4A32 - chain A; structure by X-ray diffraction, 2.20 A resolution.

Chain A:
Name: Glycylpeptide N-tetradecanoyltransferase
From: Leishmania major
Notes: EC 2.3.1.97
UniProtKB: Q4Q5S8 (Q4Q5S8_LEIMA); residue numbers follow UniProt; this construct covers 5-421
Chain sequence (438 residues; numbered -16 to 421; the number before each row is that of its first residue; numbers below 1 keep their minus sign (Met-16 is residue -16)):
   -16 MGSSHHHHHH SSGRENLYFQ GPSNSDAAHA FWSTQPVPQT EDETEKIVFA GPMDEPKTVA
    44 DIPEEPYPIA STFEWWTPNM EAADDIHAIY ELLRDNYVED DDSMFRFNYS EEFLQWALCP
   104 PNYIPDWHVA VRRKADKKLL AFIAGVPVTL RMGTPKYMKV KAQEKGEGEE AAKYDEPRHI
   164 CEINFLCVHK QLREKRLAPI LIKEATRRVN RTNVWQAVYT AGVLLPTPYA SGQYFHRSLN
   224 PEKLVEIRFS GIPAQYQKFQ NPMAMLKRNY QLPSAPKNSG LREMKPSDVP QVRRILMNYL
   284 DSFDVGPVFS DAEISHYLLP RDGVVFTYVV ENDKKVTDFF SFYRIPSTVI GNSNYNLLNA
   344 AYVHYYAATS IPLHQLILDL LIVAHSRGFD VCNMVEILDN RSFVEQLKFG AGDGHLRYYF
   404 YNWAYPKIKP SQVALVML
Disordered / not traced: -16 to 10
Construct notes: expression tag (-16 to 4)
Small-molecule neighbours:
  - 2CD (3,5-dichloro-3'-[(diethylamino)methyl]-N-(1,3,5-trimethyl-1H-pyrazol-4-yl)biphenyl-4-sulfonamide): Val81, Glu82, Asp83, Phe88, Arg89, Phe90, Tyr92, Asn167, Thr203, Ala204, Gly205, Tyr217, His219, Phe232, Ser330, Leu341, Tyr345, Asn376, Gly397, Leu399, Met420, Leu421
  - tetradecanoyl-coa (MYA): His12, Ala13, Phe14, Trp15, Asn79, Tyr80, Val81, Ile166, Asn167, Phe168, Leu169, Cys170, Val171, Leu175, Arg176, Glu177, Lys178, Arg179, Leu180, Ala181, Pro182, Ile185, Thr189, Val192, Asn193, Val197, Trp198, Gln199, Ala200, Tyr202, Thr203, Ala204, Val206, Leu208, Tyr404

Overview:
Ligands of chain A: compound 2CD and tetradecanoyl-coa.
Chain A is Glycylpeptide N-tetradecanoyltransferase (Leishmania major); the structure, Crystal structure of
leishmania major N-myristoyltransferase (nmt) with bound myristoyl-CoA and a pyrazole sulphonamide ligand, was
determined by X-ray diffraction, deposited together with 4A2Z, 4A30, 4A31 and 4A33.
